4H5O - chains A and K of the 6 polymer chains in the assembly; structure by X-ray diffraction, 3.90 A resolution.

== Chain A ==
Protein: Nucleocapsid protein
Organism: Rift Valley fever virus
UniProt: D3K5I7 (D3K5I7_RVFV); numbering as in UniProt (aligned over 1-245)
Amino-acid sequence (245 residues; numbered 1 to 245; the number before each row is that of its first residue):
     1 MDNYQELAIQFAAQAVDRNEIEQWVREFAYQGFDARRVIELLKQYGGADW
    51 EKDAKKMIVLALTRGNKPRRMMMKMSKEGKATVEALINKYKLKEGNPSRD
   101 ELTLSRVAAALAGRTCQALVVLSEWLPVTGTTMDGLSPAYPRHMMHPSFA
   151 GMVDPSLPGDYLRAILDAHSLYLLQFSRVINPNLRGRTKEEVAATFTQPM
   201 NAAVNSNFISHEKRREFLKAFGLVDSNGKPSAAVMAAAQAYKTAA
Unresolved in the structure: 1-3
Swiss-Prot annotation at these positions:
  - binding site (RNA): Tyr-30, Phe-33, Asn-66, Lys-67, Arg-70, Arg-99, Ser-105, Arg-106, Arg-185, Thr-195
  - site: Trp-125 (Important for dimerization)
  - mutagenesis: Trp-125 (W125A: Almost complete loss of transcription), Arg-178 (R178E: 90% loss of transcription; R178Q: 75% loss of 30transcription)

== Chain K ==
Molecule: 35-mer poly(U) RNA
Sequence (35 nucleotides; numbered 1 to 35; the number before each row is that of its first residue):
     1 UUUUUUUUUUUUUUUUUUUUUUUUUUUUUUUUUUU

== Interface between chain A and chain K ==
Contacting residue pairs (44; chain A residue first):
  Tyr-30(A) with U1(K), stacking on the base; U2(K), phosphate contact
  Phe-33(A) with U2(K), stacking on the base; U3(K), phosphate contact
  Arg-64(A) with U5(K), base contact; U7(K), base contact
  Gly-65(A) with U5(K), sugar contact
  Asn-66(A) with U4(K), phosphate contact; U5(K), sugar contact
  Lys-67(A) with U5(K), salt bridge to the phosphate; U6(K), salt bridge to the phosphate
  Arg-70(A) with U6(K), salt bridge to the phosphate; U7(K), salt bridge to the phosphate
  Gly-95(A) with U4(K), phosphate contact
  Asn-96(A) with U2(K), hydrogen bond to the phosphate; U3(K), phosphate contact; U4(K), hydrogen bond to the phosphate
  Thr-103(A) with U3(K), phosphate contact
  Ser-105(A) with U3(K), phosphate contact; U5(K), hydrogen bond to the base
  Arg-106(A) with U3(K), salt bridge to the phosphate
  Ala-109(A) with U2(K), sugar contact
  Pro-127(A) with U6(K), base contact
  Pro-147(A) with U4(K), base contact
  Phe-176(A) with U4(K), base contact; U5(K), base contact
  Ser-177(A) with U4(K), base contact
  Val-179(A) with U6(K), base contact
  Ile-180(A) with U4(K), base contact; U5(K), sugar contact; U6(K), sugar contact
  Asn-181(A) with U4(K), hydrogen bond to the sugar
  Pro-182(A) with U6(K), sugar contact
  Arg-185(A) with U6(K), base contact
  Thr-195(A) with U3(K), hydrogen bond to the base
  Phe-196(A) with U3(K), base contact
  Gln-198(A) with U1(K), sugar contact; U35(K), base contact
  Pro-199(A) with U1(K), phosphate contact; U2(K), sugar contact; U3(K), base contact
  Ala-202(A) with U2(K), base contact
  Ala-203(A) with U2(K), base contact
  Ser-206(A) with U2(K), base contact
Other interface residues (no listed pair), chain A (34 interface residues in all): Gln-31, Gly-32, Ala-61, Thr-63, Leu-184

== Summary ==
34 residues of chain A and 8 residues of chain K are in contact; the contacts include 5 hydrogen bonds, 5 salt
bridges and 2 aromatic stacking contacts. Polar pairs include Ser-105(A)/U5(K), Thr-195(A)/U3(K) and
Asn-181(A)/U4(K).
Here chain A is Nucleocapsid protein (Rift Valley fever virus) and chain K is a 35-mer poly(U) RNA. Entry 4H5O
(Crystal Structure of Rift Valley Fever Virus Nucleocapsid Protein Pentamer Bound to Single-stranded RNA) was
determined by X-ray diffraction (same publication as 4V9E, 4H5L, 4H5M, 4H5P and 4H5Q).
